Entry 7TYT (electron microscopy, 3.60 A resolution); this record covers chains A and E of the 5 polymer chains in the assembly.

Chain A:
Molecule: ATP-sensitive inward rectifier potassium channel 11
From: Rattus norvegicus
Reference sequence: P70673 (KCJ11_RAT); residues 1-390 here = UniProt positions 1-390
Sequence (390 residues; numbered 1 to 390; the number before each row is that of its first residue):
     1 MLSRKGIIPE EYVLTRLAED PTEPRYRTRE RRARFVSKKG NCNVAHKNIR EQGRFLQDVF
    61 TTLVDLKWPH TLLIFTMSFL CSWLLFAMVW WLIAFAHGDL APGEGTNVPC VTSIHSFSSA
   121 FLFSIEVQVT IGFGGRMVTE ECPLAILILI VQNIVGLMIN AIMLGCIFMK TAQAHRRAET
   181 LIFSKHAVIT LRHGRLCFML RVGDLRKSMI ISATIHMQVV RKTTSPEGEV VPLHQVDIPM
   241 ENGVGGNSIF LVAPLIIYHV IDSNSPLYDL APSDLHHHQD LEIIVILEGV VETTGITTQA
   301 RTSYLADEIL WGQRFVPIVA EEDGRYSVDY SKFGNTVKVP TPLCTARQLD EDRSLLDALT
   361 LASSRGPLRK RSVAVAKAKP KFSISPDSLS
Not modelled in the structure: 357-390
Disulfide bonds: Cys110-Cys142
Metal / ion sites: K+: Thr130 (shared with 1 residue of chain B; 1 residue of chain C; 1 residue of chain D)
Ligand contacts:
  - ATP (adenosine-5'-triphosphate), molecule 1: Asn48, Ile49, Arg50
  - ATP, molecule 2: Ile182, Phe183, Ser184, Lys185, His186, Leu205, Tyr330, Ser331, Phe333, Gly334, Asn335
  - Repaglinide (BJX): Met1, Ser3, Lys5, Gly6
  - phosphatidyl serine (P5S; O-[(R)-{[(2R)-2,3-bis(octadecanoyloxy)propyl]oxy}(hydroxy)phosphoryl]-L-serine): Arg54, Phe55, Leu56, Leu147, Ile150, Val151, Ile154
  - phosphatidylethanolamine (PTY): Val89, Leu92, Ala96, Leu144
What the authors report for this chain:
  - conformationally variable residues (helix shift, side-chain flip): Lys39, Gly53 to Asp65, His175 to Leu181
  - contacts within the chain: Gln57-Phe60
  - self-association interface (contacts with another copy of this molecule); pairs are residue here / residue on that copy: Gln57-Trp68

Chain E:
Molecule: ATP-binding cassette sub-family C member 8
From: Cricetus cricetus
Reference sequence: Q09427 (ABCC8_CRICR); residue numbers follow UniProt; this construct covers 1-1582
Sequence (1582 residues; numbered 1 to 1582; the number before each row is that of its first residue):
     1 MPLAFCGTEN HSAAYRVDQG VLNNGCFVDA LNVVPHVFLL FITFPILFIG WGSQSSKVHI
    61 HHSTWLHFPG HNLRWILTFI LLFVLVCEIA EGILSDGVTE SRHLHLYMPA GMAFMAAITS
   121 VVYYHNIETS NFPKLLIALL IYWTLAFITK TIKFVKFYDH AIGFSQLRFC LTGLLVILYG
   181 MLLLVEVNVI RVRRYIFFKT PREVKPPEDL QDLGVRFLQP FVNLLSKGTY WWMNAFIKTA
   241 HKKPIDLRAI AKLPIAMRAL TNYQRLCVAF DAQARKDTQS PQGARAIWRA LCHAFGRRLI
   301 LSSTFRILAD LLGFAGPLCI FGIVDHLGKE NHVFQPKTQF LGVYFVSSQE FLGNAYVLAV
   361 LLFLALLLQR TFLQASYYVA IETGINLRGA IQTKIYNKIM HMSTSNLSMG EMTAGQICNL
   421 VAIDTNQLMW FFFLCPNLWT MPVQIIVGVI LLYYILGVSA LIGAAVIILL APVQYFVATK
   481 LSQAQRTTLE HSNERLKQTN EMLRGMKLLK LYAWESIFCS RVEVTRRKEM TSLRAFAVYT
   541 SISIFMNTAI PIAAVLITFV GHVSFFKESD LSPSVAFASL SLFHILVTPL FLLSSVVRST
   601 VKALVSVQKL SEFLSSAEIR EEQCAPREPA PQGQAGKYQA VPLKVVNRKR PAREEVRDLL
   661 GPLQRLAPSM DGDADNFCVQ IIGGFFTWTP DGIPTLSNIT IRIPRGQLTM IVGQVGCGKS
   721 SLLLATLGEM QKVSGAVFWN SNLPDSEGED PSSPERETAA GSDIRSRGPV AYASQKPWLL
   781 NATVEENITF ESPFNKQRYK MVIEACSLQP DIDILPHGDQ TQIGERGINL SGGQRQRISV
   841 ARALYQQTNV VFLDDPFSAL DVHLSDHLMQ AGILELLRDD KRTVVLVTHK LQYLPHADWI
   901 IAMKDGTIQR EGTLKDFQRS ECQLFEHWKT LMNRQDQELE KETVMERKAS EPSQGLPRAM
   961 SSRDGLLLDE EEEEEEAAES EEDDNLSSVL HQRAKIPWRA CTKYLSSAGI LLLSLLVFSQ
  1021 LLKHMVLVAI DYWLAKWTDS ALVLSPAARN CSLSQECDLD QSVYAMVFTL LCSLGIVLCL
  1081 VTSVTVEWTG LKVAKRLHRS LLNRIILAPM RFFETTPLGS ILNRFSSDCN TIDQHIPSTL
  1141 ECLSRSTLLC VSALTVISYV TPVFLVALLP LAVVCYFIQK YFRVASRDLQ QLDDTTQLPL
  1201 VSHFAETVEG LTTIRAFRYE ARFQQKLLEY TDSNNIASLF LTAANRWLEV CMEYIGACVV
  1261 LIAAATSISN SLHRELSAGL VGLGLTYALM VSNYLNWMVR NLADMEIQLG AVKRIHALLK
  1321 TEAESYEGLL APSLIPKNWP DQGKIQIQNL SVRYDSSLKP VLKHVNTLIS PGQKIGICGR
  1381 TGSGKSSFSL AFFRMVDMFE GRIIIDGIDI AKLPLHTLRS RLSIILQDPV LFSGTIRFNL
  1441 DPEKKCSDST LWEALEIAQL KLVVKALPGG LDAIITEGGE NFSQGQRQLF CLARAFVRKT
  1501 SIFIMDEATA SIDMATENIL QKVVMTAFAD RTVVTIAHRV HTILSADLVM VLKRGAILEF
  1561 DKPETLLSQK DSVFASFVRA DK
Not modelled in the structure: 52-59, 625-672, 702-703, 744-765, 929-985, 1044-1059, 1579-1582
Disulfide bonds: Cys6-Cys26
Glycans and other covalent adducts: N-acetylglucosamine (NAG) linked to Asn10
Ligand contacts:
  - ATP (adenosine-5'-triphosphate): Asn406, Trp688, Gln714, Val715, Gly716, Cys717, Gly718, Lys719, Ser720, Ser721, Gln775
  - Repaglinide (BJX): Arg306, Tyr377, Ile381, Trp430, Phe433, Leu434, Asn437, Thr588, Leu592, Ser595, Val596, Asn1245, Arg1246, Trp1297, Arg1300
  - phosphatidyl serine (P5S; O-[(R)-{[(2R)-2,3-bis(octadecanoyloxy)propyl]oxy}(hydroxy)phosphoryl]-L-serine): Asn72, Ile76, Phe79, Ile80, Leu82, Phe83, Val84, Leu174, Pro220, Leu224, Leu225, Lys227, Gly228, Arg298, Leu301, Phe305, Leu364, Leu368, Thr371, Phe372, Ala375, Val379
  - phosphatidylethanolamine (PTY), molecule 1: Gly20, Val21, Phe27, Leu31, Ile152
  - phosphatidylethanolamine (PTY), molecule 2: Phe44, Leu47, Trp51, Trp75, Phe79, Leu82, Ile118, Thr119, Val121, Val122, His125, Asn126, Thr129, Leu225
  - phosphatidylethanolamine (PTY), molecule 3: Trp65, His125, Thr129, Val222, Asn223, Leu225, Ser226, Trp231, Trp232, Leu367, Tyr1254
  - phosphatidylethanolamine (PTY), molecule 4: Phe83, Leu311, Phe314, Ala315, Leu318, Cys319, Phe321, Asp325, Leu352, Leu358, Leu361, Ala365, Leu451, Tyr454
  - phosphatidylethanolamine (PTY), molecule 5: Val86, Ile89, Ala90, Ile93, Leu94, Phe114, His326, Asn354, Ala355, Tyr356, Val357, Val360, Leu1272
  - phosphatidylethanolamine (PTY), molecule 6: Trp231, Asn234, Ala235, Lys238, Val1174, Phe1177, Cys1251, Tyr1254, Ile1255
Curated features (UniProtKB/Swiss-Prot):
  - binding site (ATP): Trp688, Gly716, Ser720, Ser721, Ser1483
  - binding site (Mg(2+)): Ser720, Gln775
  - binding site (ADP): Thr1381, Gly1382, Gly1384, Lys1385, Ser1386, Ser1387
  - glycosylation (N-linked (GlcNAc...) asparagine): Asn10, Asn1050
What the authors report for this chain:
  - conformationally variable residues: Lys205
  - mutagenesis - K205A, K205E (10-fold): decreased binding to ATP (citing earlier work)

Chain A / chain E interface:
Contacting residue pairs - 41 pairs, chain A then chain E:
  Leu2(A) with Asn1301(E), hydrogen bond (backbone-side chain)
  Ser3(A) with Trp1297(E)
  Arg4(A) with Asn1301(E)
  Gly6(A) with Ser595(E)
  Ile8(A) with Lys602(E)
  Pro9(A) with Gln485(E)
  Glu10(A) with Ile423(E)
  Tyr12(A) with Ile423(E)
  Leu14(A) with Ser1126(E)
  Thr15(A) with Asn1123(E)
  Arg16(A) with Gly1119(E); Asn1123(E), hydrogen bond (backbone-side chain)
  Leu17(A) with Gly1119(E)
  Ala18(A) with Asn1123(E)
  Arg54(A) with Ser130(E)
  Val59(A) with Ile46(E), hydrophobic; Ile49(E)
  Thr62(A) with Ile49(E)
  Leu63(A) with Ile49(E)
  His70(A) with Trp51(E)
  Ile74(A) with Phe48(E); Ile49(E), hydrophobic
  Cys81(A) with Phe41(E), hydrophobic
  Leu85(A) with Phe38(E), hydrophobic
  Met88(A) with Val33(E), hydrophobic
  Trp91(A) with Phe5(E), hydrophobic; Ala30(E), hydrophobic
  Leu92(A) with Phe27(E), hydrophobic; Leu31(E), hydrophobic; Val34(E), hydrophobic
  Phe95(A) with Cys6(E), hydrophobic; Tyr15(E), hydrophobic; Val17(E); Asn24(E); Phe27(E), hydrophobic
  Ala96(A) with Val17(E); Phe27(E), hydrophobic
  Gly98(A) with Val17(E)
  Ala101(A) with Tyr15(E), hydrophobic
  Pro102(A) with His11(E); Ser12(E)
Interface residues without a listed pair, chain A (37 interface residues in all): Met1, Glu11, Asn48, Ile49, Met77, Ser78, His97, Leu100
Interface residues without a listed pair, chain E (50 interface residues in all): Ala13, Arg16, Val21, Cys26, Phe44, Pro45, Ser63, Asn131, Phe132, Gln211, Asn419, Leu489, Asn547, Thr588, Leu592, Arg826, Ser1120, Leu1122, Arg1124, Thr1139, Cys1142, Asp1304

Overview:
37 residues of chain A and 50 residues of chain E are in contact, with 2 hydrogen bonds. Polar contacts
include Leu2(A)-Asn1301(E) and Arg16(A)-Asn1123(E). From the paper: K205A and K205E of chain E reduce binding
to ATP; conformational variability at Lys39(A), Gly53(A) and Lys205(E) among others.
Here chain A is ATP-sensitive inward rectifier potassium channel 11 (Rattus norvegicus) and chain E is
ATP-binding cassette sub-family C member 8 (Cricetus cricetus). Entry 7TYT (Cryo-EM structure of the
pancreatic ATP-sensitive potassium channel bound to ATP and repaglinide with Kir6.2-CTD in ...) was determined
by electron microscopy, deposited together with 7TYS, 7U1E, 7U1Q, 7U1S, 7U24, 7U2X and 4 further entries.
